Entry 6O4I (X-ray diffraction, 1.75 A resolution); this record covers chains B and D of the 4 polymer chains in the assembly.

# Chain B (and D)
Molecule: Alpha-aminoadipic semialdehyde dehydrogenase
Organism: Homo sapiens
Notes: EC 1.2.1.31, 1.2.1.3, 1.2.1.8; chain D of this document is another copy of the same molecule, construct and numbering; everything in this record applies to it too
Reference sequence: P49419 (AL7A1_HUMAN); residues 1-511 here correspond to UniProt positions 29-539 (UniProt number = residue number + 28)
Amino-acid sequence (513 residues; numbered -1 to 511; the number before each row is that of its first residue; numbers below 1 keep their minus sign (Gly-1 is residue -1)):
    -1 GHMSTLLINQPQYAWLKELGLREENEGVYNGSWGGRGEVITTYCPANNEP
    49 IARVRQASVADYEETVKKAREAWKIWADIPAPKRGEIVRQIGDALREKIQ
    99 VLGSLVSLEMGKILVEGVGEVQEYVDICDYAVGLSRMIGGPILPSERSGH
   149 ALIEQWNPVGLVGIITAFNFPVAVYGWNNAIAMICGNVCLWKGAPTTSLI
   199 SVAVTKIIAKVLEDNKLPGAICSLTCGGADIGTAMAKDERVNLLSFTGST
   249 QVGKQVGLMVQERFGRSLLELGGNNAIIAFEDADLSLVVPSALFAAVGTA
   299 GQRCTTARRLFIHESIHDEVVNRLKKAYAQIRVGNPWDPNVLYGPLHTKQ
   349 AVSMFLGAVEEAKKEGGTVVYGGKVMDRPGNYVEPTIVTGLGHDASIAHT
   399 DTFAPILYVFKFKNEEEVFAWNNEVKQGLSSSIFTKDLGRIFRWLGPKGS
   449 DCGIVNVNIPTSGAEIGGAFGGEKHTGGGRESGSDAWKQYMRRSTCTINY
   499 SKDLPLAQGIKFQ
Not modelled in the structure: -1 to 2
Sequence notes: expression tag (-1 to 0); engineered mutation Asp399 (Glu427 in P49419)
Residues lining bound ligands: 2-aminohexanedioic acid (UN1): Glu121, Asn167, Phe168, Trp175, Arg301, Cys302, Thr303, Ser460, Gly461, Ala462, Phe468

# Chain B / chain D interface
Pairs across the interface (29):
  Arg87(B) - Asp91(D)  salt bridge
  Arg87(B) - Arg94(D)
  Arg87(B) - Asp127(D)
  Asp91(B) - Arg87(D)  salt bridge
  Arg94(B) - Arg87(D)
  Asp124(B) - Arg134(D)  salt bridge
  Asp127(B) - Arg87(D)
  Asp127(B) - Val130(D)
  Tyr128(B) - Arg134(D)
  Tyr128(B) - Met135(D)  hydrophobic
  Val130(B) - Asp127(D)
  Leu132(B) - Met135(D)  hydrophobic
  Arg134(B) - Asp124(D)  salt bridge
  Arg134(B) - Tyr128(D)
  Arg134(B) - Glu463(D)  salt bridge
  Arg134(B) - Ile464(D)
  Met135(B) - Tyr128(D)  hydrophobic
  Met135(B) - Leu132(D)  hydrophobic
  Met135(B) - Met135(D)  hydrophobic
  Ala149(B) - Phe440(D)  hydrophobic
  Leu436(B) - Tyr498(D)  hydrophobic
  Gly437(B) - Tyr498(D)
  Phe440(B) - Ala149(D)  hydrophobic
  Phe440(B) - Tyr498(D)  hydrophobic
  Glu463(B) - Arg134(D)  salt bridge
  Ile464(B) - Arg134(D)
  Tyr498(B) - Leu436(D)  hydrophobic
  Tyr498(B) - Gly437(D)
  Tyr498(B) - Phe440(D)  hydrophobic
Also at the interface, not in a pair above, chain B (22 interface residues in all): Glu84, Gly131, Gly465, Ile496, Asn497
Also at the interface, not in a pair above, chain D (21 interface residues in all): Gly131, Gly465, Ile496, Asn497

# Summary
22 residues of chain B face 21 of chain D across their interface; the contacts include 6 salt bridges. Among
the polar pairs are Arg87(B)-Asp91(D), Asp124(B)-Arg134(D) and Arg134(B)-Glu463(D). Bound to chain B:
2-aminohexanedioic acid.
Both chains are Alpha-aminoadipic semialdehyde dehydrogenase (Homo sapiens). Entry 6O4I (Structure of ALDH7A1
mutant E399D complexed with alpha-aminoadipate) was determined by X-ray diffraction together with 6O4K, 6O4L
and 6U2X from the same study.
